Entry 6SSQ (X-ray diffraction, 2.30 A resolution); this record covers chains A and B of the 4 polymer chains in the assembly.

# Chain A (and B)
Molecule: Retinoic acid receptor beta
Source organism: Homo sapiens
Notes: chain B of this document is another copy of the same molecule, construct and numbering; everything in this record applies to it too
UniProtKB: P10826 (RARB_HUMAN); residues 169-414 here correspond to UniProt positions 176-421 (UniProt number = residue number + 7)
Sequence (267 residues; each row starts with the number of its first residue):
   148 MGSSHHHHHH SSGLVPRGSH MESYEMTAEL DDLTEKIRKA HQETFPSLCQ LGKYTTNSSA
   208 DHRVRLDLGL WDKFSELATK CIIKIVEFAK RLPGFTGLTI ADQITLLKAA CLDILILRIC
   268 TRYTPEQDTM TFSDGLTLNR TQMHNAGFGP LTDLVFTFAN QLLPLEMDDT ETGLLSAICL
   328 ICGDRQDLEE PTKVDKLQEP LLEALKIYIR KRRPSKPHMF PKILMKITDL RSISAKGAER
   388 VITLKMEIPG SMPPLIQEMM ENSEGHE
Disordered / not traced: 148-169, 409-414 (chain B: 148-159, 409-414)
Construct notes: initiating methionine (148); expression tag (149-168); conflict M407 (Leu414 in P10826)
Residues lining bound ligands:
  - 754 ((2E,4E,6Z)-3-methyl-7-(5,5,8,8-tetramethyl-3-propoxy-5,6,7,8-tetrahydronaphthalen-2-yl)octa-2,4,6-trienoic acid): F192, W218, F221, L224, A225, C228, L259, L262, I263, R265, I266, R269, F279, S280, G294, F295, L298, V302, I380, G384, R387, V388, L391, I403, M407
  - citrate anion (FLC): E336, E337, P338, T339, K340
From the paper describing this entry:
  - binding site for 754: R269, S280

# How chain A and chain B interact
Residue-residue contacts (32):
  T304(A) - Q333(B)
  Q308(A) - D331(B)
  I325(A) - M372(B)  hydrophobic
  D331(A) - Q308(B)  hydrogen bond (backbone-side chain)
  D331(A) - K373(B)  salt bridge
  D331(A) - D376(B)
  Q333(A) - D300(B)
  Q333(A) - L301(B)
  Q333(A) - T304(B)
  D342(A) - K369(B)  salt bridge
  Q345(A) - M372(B)
  E346(A) - H365(B)  salt bridge
  E346(A) - K369(B)  salt bridge
  E350(A) - H365(B)  salt bridge
  P364(A) - E346(B)
  H365(A) - E346(B)
  H365(A) - E350(B)  salt bridge
  F367(A) - P368(B)  hydrophobic
  P368(A) - F367(B)  hydrophobic
  P368(A) - L371(B)  hydrophobic
  L371(A) - M372(B)  hydrophobic
  M372(A) - Q345(B)
  M372(A) - L371(B)  hydrophobic
  K373(A) - D331(B)  salt bridge
  T375(A) - T375(B)
  T375(A) - R378(B)
  R378(A) - T375(B)
  R378(A) - D376(B)  salt bridge
  R378(A) - S379(B)
  S379(A) - R378(B)
  A382(A) - K383(B)
  K383(A) - A382(B)
Also at the interface, not in a pair above, chain A (25 interface residues in all): G330, L349, I374, E386
Also at the interface, not in a pair above, chain B (27 interface residues in all): I325, L349, K353, I374, E386

# In short
25 residues of chain A face 27 of chain B across their interface; the contacts include 1 hydrogen bond and 8
salt bridges. Polar contacts include D331(A)-K373(B), D342(A)-K369(B) and E346(A)-H365(B). Ligands of chain A:
compound 754 and citrate anion. The paper reports a binding site for 754 at R269(A) and S280(A).
Both chains are Retinoic acid receptor beta (Homo sapiens). Entry 6SSQ (Crystal structure of RARbeta LBD in
complex with LG 100754) was determined by X-ray diffraction, deposited together with 6STI.
